3PUW - chains F and B of the 5 polymer chains in the assembly; structure by X-ray diffraction, 2.30 A resolution.

Chain F:
Protein: Maltose transport system permease protein malF
From: Escherichia coli
Reference sequence: P02916 (MALF_ECOLI); numbering as in UniProt (aligned over 1-514)
Sequence (514 residues; each row starts with the number of its first residue):
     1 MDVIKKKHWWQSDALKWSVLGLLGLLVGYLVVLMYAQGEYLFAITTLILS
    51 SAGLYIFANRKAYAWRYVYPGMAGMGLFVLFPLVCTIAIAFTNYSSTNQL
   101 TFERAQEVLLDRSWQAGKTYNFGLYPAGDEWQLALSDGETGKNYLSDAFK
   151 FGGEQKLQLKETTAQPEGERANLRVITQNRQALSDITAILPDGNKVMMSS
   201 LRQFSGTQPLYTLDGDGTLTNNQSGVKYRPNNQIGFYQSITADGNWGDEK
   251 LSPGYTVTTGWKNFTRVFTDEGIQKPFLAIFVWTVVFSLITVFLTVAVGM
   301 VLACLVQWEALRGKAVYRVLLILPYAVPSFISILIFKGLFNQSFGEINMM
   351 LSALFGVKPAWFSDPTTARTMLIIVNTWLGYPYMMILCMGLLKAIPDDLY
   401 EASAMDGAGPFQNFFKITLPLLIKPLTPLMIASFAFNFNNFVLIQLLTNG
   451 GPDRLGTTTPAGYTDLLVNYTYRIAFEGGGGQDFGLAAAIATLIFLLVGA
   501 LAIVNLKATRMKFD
Not modelled in the structure: 1-9, 241-244, 504-514
Curated features (UniProtKB/Swiss-Prot):
  - mutagenesis: Leu334 (L334W: Ability to transport lactose in a saturable manner), Leu372 (L372W: Growth on maltose but not on media containing either maltoheptaose or maltoheptaose plus maltose), Asn376 (N376K/H: No growth on maltose), Gly380 (G380C/S: No growth on maltose), Glu401 (E401A/C/K/L: Reduction of transport rate), Ser403 (S403C/D/K/L: Reduction of transport rate), Gly407 (G407A/P: No effect), Pro420 (P420A: No effect)

Chain B:
Protein: Maltose/maltodextrin import ATP-binding protein MalK
From: Escherichia coli
Notes: EC 3.6.3.19
Reference sequence: P68187 (MALK_ECOLI); residues 1-371 here = UniProt positions 1-371
Sequence (381 residues; numbered 1 to 381; the number before each row is that of its first residue):
     1 MASVQLQNVTKAWGEVVVSKDINLDIHEGEFVVFVGPSGCGKSTLLRMIA
    51 GLETITSGDLFIGEKRMNDTPPAERGVGMVFQSYALYPHLSVAENMSFGL
   101 KLAGAKKEVINQRVNQVAEVLQLAHLLDRKPKALSGGQRQRVAIGRTLVA
   151 EPSVFLLDEPLSNLDAALRVQMRIEISRLHKRLGRTMIYVTHDQVEAMTL
   201 ADKIVVLDAGRVAQVGKPLELYHYPADRFVAGFIGSPKMNFLPVKVTATA
   251 IDQVQVELPMPNRQQVWLPVESRDVQVGANMSLGIRPEHLLPSDIADVIL
   301 EGEVQVVEQLGNETQIHIQIPSIRQNLVYRQNDVVLVEEGATFAIGLPPE
   351 RCHLFREDGTACRRLHKEPGVASASHHHHHH
Not modelled in the structure: 1, 245-246, 272-279, 370-381
Differences from the reference sequence: expression tag (372-381)
Curated features (UniProtKB/Swiss-Prot):
  - binding site (ATP): Gly36 to Ser43
  - mutagenesis: Ala85 (A85M: Suppressor of EAA loop mutations in MalFG), Lys106 (K106C: Suppressor of EAA loop mutations in MalFG), Val114 (V114C: Suppressor of EAA loop mutations in MalFG), Val117 (V117M: Suppressor of EAA loop mutations in MalFG), Glu119 (E119K: Resistant to inhibitory effects of alpha-methylglucoside but retains transport capacity), Ala124 (A124T: Resistant to inhibitory effects of alpha-methylglucoside but retains transport capacity), Gly137 (G137A: Loss of maltose transport. Has greater ability to decrease mal gene expression than wild-type MalK), Asp158 (D158N: Loss of maltose transport but retains ability to repress mal genes), Arg228 (R228C: Resistant to inhibitory effects of alpha-methylglucoside but retains transport capacity), Phe241 (F241I: Resistant to inhibitory effects of alpha-methylglucoside but retains transport capacity), Trp267 (W267G: Normal maltose transport but constitutive mal gene expression), Gly278 (G278P: Resistant to inhibitory effects of alpha-methylglucoside but retains transport capacity), 8 further mutagenesis entries in UniProt
Bound ions: Mg2+: Ser43, Gln82 (together with ADP)
Ligand contacts:
  - ADP (adenosine-5'-diphosphate), molecule 1: Trp13, Val18, Pro37, Ser38, Gly39, Cys40, Gly41, Lys42, Ser43, Thr44, Gln82
  - ADP, molecule 2: Leu126, Arg129, Lys132, Ala133, Leu134, Ser135, Gln138
  - tetrafluoroaluminate (ALF), molecule 1: Pro37, Ser38, Gly39, Lys42, Ser43, Gln82, Glu159, His192
  - tetrafluoroaluminate (ALF), molecule 2: Ser135, Gly136, Gly137, Gln138, Asn163
From the paper describing this entry:
  - catalytic residues: Glu159
  - binding site for tetrafluoroaluminate: Glu159

Interface between chain F and chain B:
Contacting residue pairs - 33 pairs, chain F then chain B:
  Leu399(F) with Leu86(B); Tyr87(B); Pro88(B)
  Glu401(F) with Arg47(B), salt bridge; Leu52(B); Phe81(B)
  Ala402(F) with Phe81(B), hydrophobic; Ala85(B); Tyr87(B), hydrogen bond (backbone-side chain)
  Ser403(F) with Tyr87(B), hydrogen bond (backbone-side chain)
  Ala404(F) with Pro72(B), hydrophobic; Ala73(B)
  Met405(F) with Ala50(B); Pro72(B), hydrophobic; Val77(B); Gly78(B); Met79(B), hydrophobic; Phe81(B), hydrophobic
  Asp406(F) with Tyr87(B), hydrogen bond; Phe98(B); Gly99(B), hydrogen bond (side chain-backbone); Leu102(B); Arg146(B), salt bridge
  Gly407(F) with Ala73(B)
  Ala408(F) with Ala73(B); Leu102(B), hydrophobic
  Gln412(F) with Leu102(B), hydrogen bond (side chain-backbone)
  Lys416(F) with His89(B), hydrogen bond (backbone-side chain); Phe98(B); Lys101(B)
  Ile417(F) with Tyr87(B), hydrophobic; His89(B)
  Pro420(F) with His89(B)
Other interface residues (no listed pair), chain F (15 interface residues in all): Asp398, Leu421
Other interface residues (no listed pair), chain B (20 interface residues in all): Ser83

Overview:
The interface between chain F and chain B involves 15 residues on one side and 20 on the other, with 6
hydrogen bonds and 2 salt bridges. Polar pairs include Glu401(F)-Arg47(B), Asp406(F)-Arg146(B) and
Ala402(F)-Tyr87(B). Bound to chain B: ADP and tetrafluoroaluminate. The paper reports the catalytic residue
Glu159(B); a binding site for tetrafluoroaluminate at Glu159(B).
Here chain F is Maltose transport system permease protein malF and chain B is Maltose/maltodextrin import
ATP-binding protein MalK, both from Escherichia coli. Entry 3PUW (Crystal Structure of an outward-facing
MBP-Maltose transporter complex bound to ADP-AlF4) was determined by X-ray diffraction together with 3PUV,
3PUX and 3RLF from the same study.
